Entry 7NAD (electron microscopy, 3.04 A resolution); this record covers chains 1 and P of the 26 polymer chains in the assembly.

# Chain 1
Molecule: 25S rRNA
Organism: Saccharomyces cerevisiae BY4741
Sequence (697 nucleotides; row label = number of the first residue in the row; note: 1856 numbers in that range are skipped by the numbering (no residue carries them; nothing is unmodelled there)):
   820 AUGCCUGAAUAGGGUGAAGCCAGAGGAAACUCUGGUGGAGGCUCG
   893 CGAAUUUGGGUAU
  1446 AGUAGCAAAUAUUCAAAUGAGAACUUUGAAGACUGAAGUGGGGAAAGGUU
  1496 CCACGUCAACAGCAGUUGGACGUGGGUUAGUCGAUCCUAAGAGAUG
  1552 GUUUCAAAGGCCUGA
  1574 CAGGCCACCAUCGAAAGGGAAUCCGGUUAAGAUUCCGGAACCUGGAUAUG
  1624 GAUUCUUCACGGUAACGUAACUGAAUGUGGAGACGUCGGCGCGAGCCCUG
  1674 GGAGGAGUUAUCUUUUCUUCUUAACAGCUUAUCACCCCGGAAUUGGUUUA
  1724 UCCGGAGAUGGGGUCUUAUGGCUGGAAGAGGCCAGCACCUUUGCUGGCUC
  1774 CGGUGCGCUUGUGACGGCCCGUGAAAAUCCACAGGAAGGAAUAGUUUUCA
  1824 UGCCAGGUCGUACUG
  1853 UCUCCAAGGUGAACAGCCUCUAGUUGAUAGAA
  1892 GAUAAGGGAAGUCGG
  1916 UCCGUAACUUCGGGAUAAGGAUUGGCUCUAAGGGUCGGGUAGUGAGGGCC
  1966 UUGGUCA
  2050 CGGCCUUGG
  2080 CUUGCUACAAUUAACGAUCAACUUAGAACUGGUACGGACAAGGGGAAUCU
  2130 GACUG
  2318 UUAACGAGAUUCCCACUGUCCCUAUCUACUAUCUAGCGA
  3061 GGCUGUCUGAUCAGGCAUUGC
  3333 GUAAGCAGUAGAGUAGCC
  3356 GUUACGAUCUGCUGAGA

# Chain P
Name: 60S ribosomal protein L17-A
Organism: Saccharomyces cerevisiae BY4741
UniProt: P05740 (RL17A_YEAST); numbering as in UniProt (aligned over 1-184)
Amino-acid sequence (184 residues; each row starts with the number of its first residue):
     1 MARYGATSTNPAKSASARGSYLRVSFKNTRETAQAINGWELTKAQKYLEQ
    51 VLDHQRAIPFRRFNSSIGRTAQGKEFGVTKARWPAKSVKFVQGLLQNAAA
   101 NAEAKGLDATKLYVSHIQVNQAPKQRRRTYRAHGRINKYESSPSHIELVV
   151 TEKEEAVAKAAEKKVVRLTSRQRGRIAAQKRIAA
Not modelled in the structure: 1-22, 33-49, 55-62, 70-79, 91-125, 144-184
Swiss-Prot annotation at these positions:
  - modified residue: Thr-70 (Phosphothreonine)
  - cross-link: Lys-46 (Glycyl lysine isopeptide (Lys-Gly) (interchain with G-Cter in ubiquitin))

# Chain 1 / chain P interface
Pairs across the interface - 38 pairs, chain 1 then chain P:
  A1446(1) / Lys-27(P)  hydrogen bond to the sugar
  A1446(1) / Ser-65(P)  sugar contact
  G1447(1) / Ser-25(P)  hydrogen bond to the base
  G1447(1) / Lys-27(P)  salt bridge to the phosphate
  G1447(1) / Asn-28(P)  hydrogen bond to the base
  G1447(1) / Phe-63(P)  phosphate contact
  G1447(1) / Asn-64(P)  phosphate contact
  G1447(1) / Ser-65(P)  hydrogen bond to the phosphate
  G1447(1) / Ser-142(P)  base contact
  U1448(1) / Ser-65(P)  phosphate contact
  U1448(1) / Ser-66(P)  sugar contact
  A1504(1) / Arg-23(P)  salt bridge to the phosphate
  C1505(1) / Arg-23(P)  salt bridge to the phosphate
  C1505(1) / Arg-127(P)  salt bridge to the phosphate
  G1507(1) / Thr-129(P)  base contact
  C2350(1) / Ser-66(P)  phosphate contact
  C2350(1) / Gly-68(P)  hydrogen bond to the phosphate
  U2351(1) / His-54(P)  sugar contact
  U2351(1) / Ile-67(P)  phosphate contact
  U2351(1) / Gly-68(P)  hydrogen bond to the phosphate
  U2351(1) / Trp-83(P)  phosphate contact
  A2352(1) / Arg-82(P)  salt bridge to the phosphate
  A2352(1) / Trp-83(P)  hydrogen bond to the phosphate
  A2352(1) / Pro-84(P)  phosphate contact
  A2352(1) / Ala-85(P)  hydrogen bond to the phosphate
  G2353(1) / Arg-82(P)  salt bridge to the phosphate
  G2353(1) / Pro-84(P)  phosphate contact
  G2353(1) / Ala-85(P)  hydrogen bond to the phosphate
  G2353(1) / Lys-86(P)  hydrogen bond to the phosphate
  C2354(1) / Lys-86(P)  salt bridge to the phosphate
  G2355(1) / Arg-127(P)  salt bridge to the phosphate
  G2355(1) / Tyr-139(P)  sugar contact
  G2355(1) / Glu-140(P)  phosphate contact
  G2355(1) / Ser-141(P)  hydrogen bond to the phosphate
  A2356(1) / Asn-137(P)  sugar contact
  A2356(1) / Lys-138(P)  phosphate contact
  A2356(1) / Tyr-139(P)  phosphate contact
  A2356(1) / Glu-140(P)  hydrogen bond to the phosphate
Interface residues without a listed pair, chain P (27 interface residues in all): Phe-26, Ser-87, Tyr-130

# In short
13 residues of chain 1 face 27 of chain P across their interface, with 12 hydrogen bonds and 8 salt bridges.
Polar pairs include G1447(1)/Ser-25(P), G1447(1)/Asn-28(P) and A1446(1)/Lys-27(P).
Chain 1 is 25S rRNA and chain P is 60S ribosomal protein L17-A, both from Saccharomyces cerevisiae BY4741; the
structure, State E2 nucleolar 60S ribosomal biogenesis intermediate - Spb4 local refinement model, was
determined by electron microscopy, deposited together with 7R72 and 7U0H.
